PDB entry 1NFQ | X-ray diffraction, 2.40 A resolution | chains A and D of the 4 polymer chains in the assembly

Chain A (and D):
Name: Putative oxidoreductase Rv2002
Organism: Mycobacterium tuberculosis
Notes: EC 1.1.1.53; chain D of this document is another copy of the same molecule, construct and numbering; everything in this record applies to it too
Reference sequence: P69167 (HSD_MYCTU); residues 1-260 here = UniProt positions 1-260
Sequence (260 residues; row label = number of the first residue in the row):
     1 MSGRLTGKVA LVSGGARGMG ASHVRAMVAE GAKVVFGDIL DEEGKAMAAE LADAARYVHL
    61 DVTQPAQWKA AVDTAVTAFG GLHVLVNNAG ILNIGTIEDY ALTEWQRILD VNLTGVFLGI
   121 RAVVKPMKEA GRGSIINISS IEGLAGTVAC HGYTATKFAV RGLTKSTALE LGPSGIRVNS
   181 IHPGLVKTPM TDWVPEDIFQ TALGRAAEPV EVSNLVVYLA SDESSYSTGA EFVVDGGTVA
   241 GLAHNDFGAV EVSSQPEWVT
Not modelled in the structure: 1, 246-260
Construct notes: engineered mutation Thr6 (Ile in P69167), Met47 (Val in P69167), Lys69 (Thr in P69167)
Ligand contacts:
  - Androsterone (AOI): Leu92, Ile94, Glu142, Thr147, Val148, Ala149, Cys150, Tyr153, Leu185, Met190, Thr191, Trp193, Val194, Ile198, Phe199
  - NADH (NAI; 1,4-dihydronicotinamide adenine dinucleotide): Gly14, Ala16, Arg17, Gly18, Met19, Gly20, Asp38, Ile39, Leu40, Leu60, Asp61, Val62, Thr63, Asn88, Ala89, Gly90, Ile91, Arg107, Val111, Ile138, Ser139, Ser140, Tyr153, Lys157, Pro183, Gly184, Leu185, Val186, Thr188, Pro189, Met190, Thr191
From the paper describing this entry:
  - binding site for NADH: Arg17, Asp38
  - specificity-determining residues: Asp38
  - binding site for Androsterone: Leu92 to Ile94, Glu142, Thr147 to Cys150, Tyr153, Trp193 to Phe199
  - catalytic residues: Ser140, Tyr153, Lys157
  - mutagenesis - S140A, Y153F: abolished catalytic activity on oxidation of androsterone
  - mutagenesis - S140A, Y153F: abolished catalytic activity
  - contacts within the chain: Gly3-Thr6 (hydrogen bond), Ala21-Met47 (hydrophobic contact), Val24-Met47 (hydrophobic contact), Phe36-Met47 (hydrophobic contact), Met47-Leu51 (hydrophobic contact), Ser140-Glu142 (hydrogen bond)
  - mutagenesis - E142A: increased catalytic activity on basic pH
  - conformationally variable residues (loop rearrangement): Ala52, Asp53, Glu98, Asp99, Trp193
  - self-association interface (contacts with another copy of this molecule): Ala145 to Thr147, Asp197 to Gln200, Ala202 to Ala240, Gly241 to Asn245
  - mutagenesis - I6T/V47M/T69K, I6T/V47M, I6T/T69K, V47M/T69K: increased expression
  - mutagenesis - I6T, V47M, T69K: unchanged expression

How chain A and chain D interact:
Pairs across the interface (65):
  Thr96(A) - Glu170(D)
  Ile97(A) - Arg121(D)
  Ile97(A) - Glu170(D)  hydrogen bond (backbone-side chain)
  Ile97(A) - Leu171(D)  hydrophobic
  Glu98(A) - Arg121(D)
  Glu98(A) - Val124(D)
  Glu98(A) - Lys128(D)  salt bridge
  Tyr100(A) - Phe117(D)  hydrophobic
  Tyr100(A) - Arg121(D)
  Leu102(A) - Leu118(D)  hydrophobic
  Leu102(A) - Arg121(D)
  Trp105(A) - Leu113(D)  hydrophobic
  Trp105(A) - Thr114(D)  hydrogen bond
  Trp105(A) - Phe117(D)  hydrophobic
  Gln106(A) - Asp110(D)
  Gln106(A) - Thr114(D)
  Leu109(A) - Thr114(D)
  Leu113(A) - Trp105(D)  hydrophobic
  Thr114(A) - Trp105(D)  hydrogen bond
  Thr114(A) - Gln106(D)
  Thr114(A) - Leu109(D)
  Phe117(A) - Tyr100(D)  hydrophobic
  Phe117(A) - Trp105(D)  hydrophobic
  Leu118(A) - Leu102(D)  hydrophobic
  Arg121(A) - Ile97(D)
  Arg121(A) - Glu98(D)
  Arg121(A) - Tyr100(D)
  Arg121(A) - Leu102(D)
  Lys128(A) - Glu98(D)  salt bridge
  Gly146(A) - Lys165(D)
  Gly146(A) - Leu169(D)
  Thr147(A) - Ser166(D)
  Thr147(A) - Leu169(D)
  Val148(A) - Leu169(D)  hydrophobic
  Val148(A) - Glu170(D)
  Ala149(A) - Glu170(D)  hydrogen bond (backbone-side chain)
  His151(A) - Leu163(D)
  His151(A) - Ser166(D)  hydrogen bond
  His151(A) - Thr167(D)
  His151(A) - Glu170(D)  salt bridge
  Thr154(A) - Gly162(D)
  Ala155(A) - Ala159(D)
  Phe158(A) - Phe158(D)
  Phe158(A) - Gly162(D)
  Phe158(A) - Lys165(D)
  Ala159(A) - Ala155(D)
  Arg161(A) - Arg161(D)
  Gly162(A) - Thr154(D)
  Gly162(A) - Phe158(D)
  Leu163(A) - His151(D)
  Lys165(A) - Gly146(D)
  Lys165(A) - Phe158(D)
  Ser166(A) - Thr147(D)
  Ser166(A) - His151(D)  hydrogen bond
  Thr167(A) - Ile97(D)
  Thr167(A) - His151(D)
  Leu169(A) - Gly146(D)
  Leu169(A) - Thr147(D)
  Leu169(A) - Val148(D)  hydrophobic
  Glu170(A) - Thr96(D)
  Glu170(A) - Ile97(D)  hydrogen bond (side chain-backbone)
  Glu170(A) - Val148(D)
  Glu170(A) - Ala149(D)  hydrogen bond (side chain-backbone)
  Glu170(A) - His151(D)  salt bridge
  Leu171(A) - Ile97(D)  hydrophobic
Other interface residues (no listed pair), chain A (40 interface residues in all): Pro65, Gly95, Asp110, Ile120, Val124, Leu144, Ala145, Cys150
Other interface residues (no listed pair), chain D (39 interface residues in all): Pro65, Gly95, Ile120, Leu144, Ala145

In short:
40 residues of chain A and 39 residues of chain D are in contact; the contacts include 8 hydrogen bonds and 4
salt bridges. Polar contacts include Glu98(A)-Lys128(D), His151(A)-Glu170(D) and Ile97(A)-Glu170(D). From the
paper: catalytic residues Ser140(A), Tyr153(A) and Lys157(A); I6T/V47M/T69K, I6T/V47M and I6T/T69K of chain A,
among others, increase expression; 10 substitutions were tested in all.
Both chains are Putative oxidoreductase Rv2002 (Mycobacterium tuberculosis). Entry 1NFQ (Rv2002 gene product
from Mycobacterium tuberculosis) was determined by X-ray diffraction (same publication as 1NFF and 1NFR).
